7E80 - chains CE and CF of the 77 polymer chains in the assembly; structure by electron microscopy, 3.67 A resolution.

== Chain CE ==
Name: Flagellar biosynthetic protein FliR
Organism: Salmonella typhimurium (strain LT2 / SGSC1412 / ATCC 700720)
UniProtKB: P54702 (FLIR_SALTY); numbering as in UniProt (aligned over 1-264)
Sequence (264 residues; numbered 1 to 264; the number before each row is that of its first residue):
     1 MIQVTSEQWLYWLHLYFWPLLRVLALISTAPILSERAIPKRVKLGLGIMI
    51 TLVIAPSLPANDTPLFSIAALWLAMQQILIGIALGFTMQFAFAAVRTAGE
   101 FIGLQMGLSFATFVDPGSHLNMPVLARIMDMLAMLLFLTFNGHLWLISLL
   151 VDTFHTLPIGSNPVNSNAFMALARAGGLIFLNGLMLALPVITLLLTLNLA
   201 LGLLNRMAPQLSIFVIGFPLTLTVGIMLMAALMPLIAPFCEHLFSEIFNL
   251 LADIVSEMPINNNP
Disordered / not traced: 1-2, 263-264

== Chain CF ==
Name: Flagellar biosynthetic protein FliP
Organism: Salmonella typhimurium (strain LT2 / SGSC1412 / ATCC 700720)
UniProtKB: P54700 (FLIP_SALTY); residue numbers follow UniProt; this construct covers 1-245
Sequence (245 residues; row label = number of the first residue in the row):
     1 MRRLLFLSLAGLWLFSPAAAAQLPGLISQPLAGGGQSWSLSVQTLVFITS
    51 LTFLPAILLMMTSFTRIIIVFGLLRNALGTPSAPPNQVLLGLALFLTFFI
   101 MSPVIDKIYVDAYQPFSEQKISMQEALDKGAQPLRAFMLRQTREADLALF
   151 ARLANSGPLQGPEAVPMRILLPAYVTSELKTAFQIGFTIFIPFLIIDLVI
   201 ASVLMALGMMMVPPATIALPFKLMLFVLVDGWQLLMGSLAQSFYS
Disordered / not traced: 1-34

== Chain CE / chain CF interface ==
Pairs across the interface (60):
  Pro-31(CE) / Gln-87(CF)
  Ile-68(CE) / Tyr-113(CF)  hydrophobic
  Ile-68(CE) / Phe-116(CF)  hydrophobic
  Ile-68(CE) / Ser-117(CF)
  Leu-71(CE) / Tyr-113(CF)
  Met-75(CE) / Phe-98(CF)  hydrophobic
  Leu-79(CE) / Phe-98(CF)  hydrophobic
  Ile-82(CE) / Leu-94(CF)  hydrophobic
  Ile-82(CE) / Phe-95(CF)
  Ala-83(CE) / Phe-95(CF)  hydrophobic
  Phe-86(CE) / Gln-87(CF)
  Phe-86(CE) / Gly-91(CF)
  Phe-86(CE) / Phe-95(CF)  hydrophobic
  Phe-90(CE) / Val-88(CF)  hydrophobic
  Phe-90(CE) / Leu-92(CF)  hydrophobic
  Arg-96(CE) / Pro-85(CF)
  Glu-100(CE) / Ala-83(CF)
  Phe-101(CE) / Thr-80(CF)
  Phe-101(CE) / Leu-223(CF)  hydrophobic
  Leu-104(CE) / Thr-80(CF)
  Leu-104(CE) / Leu-219(CF)  hydrophobic
  Gln-105(CE) / Pro-220(CF)
  Ala-111(CE) / Pro-81(CF)
  His-119(CE) / Pro-81(CF)  hydrogen bond (side chain-backbone)
  His-119(CE) / Ser-82(CF)
  Ser-161(CE) / Tyr-109(CF)
  Ser-166(CE) / Ser-102(CF)
  Asn-167(CE) / Phe-99(CF)
  Phe-169(CE) / Phe-95(CF)
  Phe-169(CE) / Phe-98(CF)  hydrophobic
  Phe-169(CE) / Phe-99(CF)  hydrophobic
  Met-170(CE) / Phe-99(CF)  hydrophobic
  Leu-172(CE) / Phe-95(CF)  hydrophobic
  Ala-173(CE) / Leu-92(CF)  hydrophobic
  Arg-174(CE) / Gln-233(CF)
  Arg-174(CE) / Met-236(CF)
  Gly-176(CE) / Trp-232(CF)
  Gly-177(CE) / Trp-232(CF)
  Phe-180(CE) / Leu-78(CF)  hydrophobic
  Phe-180(CE) / Leu-223(CF)  hydrophobic
  Phe-180(CE) / Val-227(CF)
  Phe-180(CE) / Trp-232(CF)
  Leu-181(CE) / Val-227(CF)
  Leu-181(CE) / Asp-230(CF)
  Leu-184(CE) / Leu-223(CF)  hydrophobic
  Leu-184(CE) / Met-224(CF)  hydrophobic
  Leu-184(CE) / Val-227(CF)  hydrophobic
  Ile-191(CE) / Pro-220(CF)  hydrophobic
  Leu-195(CE) / Pro-220(CF)  hydrophobic
  Gly-202(CE) / Met-209(CF)
  Leu-203(CE) / Met-209(CF)
  Asn-205(CE) / Gly-208(CF)
  Asn-205(CE) / Met-209(CF)
  Asn-205(CE) / Met-210(CF)
  Arg-206(CE) / Leu-207(CF)
  Pro-209(CE) / Met-210(CF)
  Ser-212(CE) / Met-211(CF)
  Ile-213(CE) / Met-211(CF)  hydrophobic
  Ile-213(CE) / Pro-213(CF)  hydrophobic
  Phe-214(CE) / Met-211(CF)  hydrophobic
Also at the interface, not in a pair above, chain CE (46 interface residues in all): Phe-66, Trp-72, Gln-89, Thr-97, Ser-109, Met-122, Asn-198
Also at the interface, not in a pair above, chain CF (40 interface residues in all): Leu-40, Phe-47, Gly-79, Pro-84, Thr-216, Ile-217

== Summary ==
The interface between chain CE and chain CF involves 46 residues on one side and 40 on the other; the contacts
include 1 hydrogen bond. Its one hydrogen-bonded contact is His-119(CE)/Pro-81(CF).
Chain CE is Flagellar biosynthetic protein FliR and chain CF is Flagellar biosynthetic protein FliP, both from
Salmonella typhimurium (strain LT2 / SGSC1412 / ATCC 700720); the structure, Cryo-EM structure of the
flagellar rod with hook and export apparatus from Salmonella, was determined by electron microscopy, deposited
together with 7CBL, 7CBM, 7CG0, 7CG4, 7CGO, 7E81 and 7E82.
